PDB entry 1MOR | X-ray diffraction, 1.90 A resolution | chain A

Chain A:
Molecule: Glucosamine 6-phosphate synthase
From: Escherichia coli
Notes: EC 2.6.1.16
Reference sequence: P17169 (GLMS_ECOLI); residue numbers follow UniProt; this construct covers 241-608
Amino-acid sequence (368 residues; each row starts with the number of its first residue):
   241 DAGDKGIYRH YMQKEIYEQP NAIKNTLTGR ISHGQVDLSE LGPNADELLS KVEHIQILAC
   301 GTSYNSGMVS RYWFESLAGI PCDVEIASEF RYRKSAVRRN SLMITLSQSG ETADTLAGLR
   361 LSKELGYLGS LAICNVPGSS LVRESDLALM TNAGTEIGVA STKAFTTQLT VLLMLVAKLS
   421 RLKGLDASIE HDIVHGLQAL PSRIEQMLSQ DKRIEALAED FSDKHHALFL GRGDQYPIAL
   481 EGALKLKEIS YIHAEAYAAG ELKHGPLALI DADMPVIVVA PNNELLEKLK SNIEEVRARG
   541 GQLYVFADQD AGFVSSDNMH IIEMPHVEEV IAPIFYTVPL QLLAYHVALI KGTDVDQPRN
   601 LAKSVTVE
Not modelled in the structure: 241-242
Residues lining bound ligands: 6-O-phosphono-alpha-D-glucopyranose (G6P): Cys300, Gly301, Thr302, Ser303, Leu346, Ser347, Gln348, Ser349, Gly350, Thr352, Val399, Ala400, Ser401, Glu488, His504, Ala602, Lys603, Ser604

In short:
Chain A binds 6-O-phosphono-alpha-D-glucopyranose.
Chain A is Glucosamine 6-phosphate synthase (Escherichia coli); the structure, Isomerase domain of glucosamine
6-phosphate synthase complexed with glucose 6-phosphate, was determined by X-ray diffraction, deposited
together with 1MOS.
